5CC0 - chains A and D of the 4 polymer chains in the assembly; structure by X-ray diffraction, 2.40 A resolution.

Chain A:
Molecule: AncSR2 DNA Binding Domain
Source organism: synthetic construct
Amino-acid sequence (85 residues; numbered 412 to 496; the number before each row is that of its first residue):
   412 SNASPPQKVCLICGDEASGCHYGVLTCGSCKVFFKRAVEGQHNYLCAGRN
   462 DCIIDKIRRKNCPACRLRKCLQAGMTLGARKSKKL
Unresolved in the structure: 412-417, 491-496
Bound ions: Zn2+ site 1: Cys421, Cys424, Cys438, Cys441; Zn2+ site 2: Cys457, Cys463, Cys473, Cys476

Chain D:
Molecule: 16-nt DNA strand
Sequence (16 nucleotides; each row starts with the number of its first residue):
     1 AGCTCTCCCGGAGGCG

Chain A / chain D interface:
Pairs across the interface (14):
  Gly439(A) - DT6(D)  base contact
  Ser440(A) - DC5(D)  phosphate contact
  Val443(A) - DC5(D)  base contact
  Phe444(A) - DT4(D)  phosphate contact
  Arg447(A) - DC3(D)  salt bridge to the phosphate
  Arg447(A) - DT4(D)  base contact
  His453(A) - DC3(D)  phosphate contact
  Tyr455(A) - DT4(D)  hydrogen bond to the phosphate
  Arg470(A) - DC5(D)  salt bridge to the phosphate
  Arg470(A) - DT6(D)  salt bridge to the phosphate
  Lys471(A) - DT4(D)  phosphate contact
  Lys471(A) - DC5(D)  phosphate contact
  Pro474(A) - DT4(D)  phosphate contact
  Arg477(A) - DC5(D)  salt bridge to the phosphate

Summary:
The interface between chain A and chain D involves 11 residues on one side and 4 on the other; the contacts
include 1 hydrogen bond and 4 salt bridges. Polar contacts include Tyr455(A)-DT4(D), Arg447(A)-DC3(D) and
Arg470(A)-DC5(D). Cys421(A), Cys424(A), Cys438(A) and Cys441(A) coordinate Zn2+ site 1.
Here chain A is AncSR2 DNA Binding Domain (synthetic construct) and chain D is a 16-nt DNA strand. Entry 5CC0
(AncSR2 - TSLP nGRE complex) was determined by X-ray diffraction (same publication as 5CBX, 5CBY, 5CBZ and
5CC1).
